9MLT - chain A; structure by X-ray diffraction, 2.10 A resolution.

# Chain A
Protein: Dihydrofolate reductase
From: Wuchereria bancrofti
Notes: EC 1.5.1.3
UniProtKB: J9F199 (J9F199_WUCBA); the construct has insertions or renumbered stretches relative to UniProt, so the offset changes along the chain: 2-118 = UniProt 2-118; 132-185 = UniProt 119-172
Sequence (195 residues; numbered -9 to 185; the number before each row is that of its first residue; numbers below 1 keep their minus sign (Met-9 is residue -9)):
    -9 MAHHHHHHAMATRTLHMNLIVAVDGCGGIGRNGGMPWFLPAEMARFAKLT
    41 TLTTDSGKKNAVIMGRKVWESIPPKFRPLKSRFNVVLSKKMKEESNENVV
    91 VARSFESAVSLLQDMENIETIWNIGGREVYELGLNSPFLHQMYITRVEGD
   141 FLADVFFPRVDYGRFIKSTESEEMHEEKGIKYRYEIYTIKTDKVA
Disordered / not traced: -9 to 2, 184-185
Differences from the reference sequence: initiating methionine (-9); expression tag (-8 to 1); insertion (119-131)
Small-molecule neighbours:
  - NADP (NAP; NADP nicotinamide-adenine-dinucleotide phosphate): Val11, Ala12, Ile19, Gly20, Arg21, Gly23, Gly24, Met25, Trp27, Gly55, Arg56, Lys57, Val58, Ser61, Leu77, Ser78, Lys79, Lys80, Met81, Arg93, Ser94, Phe95, Ile114, Gly115, Gly116, Arg117, Glu118, Val119, Tyr120, Leu122, Val145
  - NADPH (OFD; [2-({4-[(2-amino-4-oxo-4,7-dihydro-3H-pyrrolo[2,3-d]pyrimidin-5-yl)methyl]benzene-1-carbonyl}amino)-4-cyanophenyl]acetic acid): Ile10, Val11, Ala12, Met25, Pro30, Glu32, Met33, Ala34, Phe36, Ala37, Val58, Ser61, Ile62, Pro63, Phe66, Leu69, Arg72, Ile114, Tyr120, Thr135

# In short
Bound to chain A: NADP and NADPH.
Chain A is Dihydrofolate reductase (Wuchereria bancrofti); the structure, Crystal structure of dihydrofolate
reductase (DHFR) from the filarial nematode W. bancrofti in complex with NADPH ..., was determined by X-ray
diffraction (same publication as 9MLM and 9OOI).
